8CVI - chains f and g of the 33 polymer chains in the assembly; structure by electron microscopy, 3.40 A resolution.

== Chain f (and g) ==
Molecule: Flagellin
Organism: Escherichia coli
Notes: chain g of this document is another copy of the same molecule, construct and numbering; everything in this record applies to it too
UniProtKB: B7USU2 (FLIC_ECO27); residues 1-548 here = UniProt positions 1-548
Sequence (548 residues; numbered 1 to 548; the number before each row is that of its first residue):
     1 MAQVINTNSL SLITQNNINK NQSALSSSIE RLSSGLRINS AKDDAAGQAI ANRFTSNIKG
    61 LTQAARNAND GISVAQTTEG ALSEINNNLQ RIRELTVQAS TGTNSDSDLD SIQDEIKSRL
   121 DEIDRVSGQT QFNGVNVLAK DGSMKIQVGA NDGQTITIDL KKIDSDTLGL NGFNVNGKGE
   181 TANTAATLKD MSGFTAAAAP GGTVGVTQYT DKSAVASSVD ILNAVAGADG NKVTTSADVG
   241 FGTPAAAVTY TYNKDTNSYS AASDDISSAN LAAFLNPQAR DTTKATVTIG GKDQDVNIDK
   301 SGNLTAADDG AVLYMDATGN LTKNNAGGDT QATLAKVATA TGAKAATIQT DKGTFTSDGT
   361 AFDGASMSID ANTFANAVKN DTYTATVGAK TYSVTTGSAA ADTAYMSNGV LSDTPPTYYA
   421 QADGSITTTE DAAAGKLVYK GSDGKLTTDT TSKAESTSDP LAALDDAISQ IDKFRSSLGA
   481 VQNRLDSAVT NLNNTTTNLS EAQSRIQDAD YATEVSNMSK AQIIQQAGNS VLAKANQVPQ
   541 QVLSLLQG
Not modelled in the structure: 1, 178-454, 548

== Interface between chain f and chain g ==
Contacting residue pairs (52):
  Ala-2(f) with Gln-525(g); Asn-529(g)
  Gln-3(f) with Asn-19(g); Gln-22(g), hydrogen bond
  Leu-10(f) with Leu-25(g), hydrophobic; Ser-26(g); Ile-29(g), hydrophobic; Glu-30(g)
  Ile-13(f) with Glu-30(g)
  Thr-14(f) with Ile-29(g); Ser-33(g)
  Asn-17(f) with Glu-30(g); Ser-33(g); Ser-34(g), hydrogen bond
  Phe-54(f) with Asn-133(g)
  Asn-57(f) with Asn-133(g)
  Val-148(f) with Arg-125(g)
  Asn-151(f) with Gln-131(g), hydrogen bond
  Gln-154(f) with Gln-129(g), hydrogen bond
  Ile-156(f) with Arg-125(g)
  Ser-476(f) with Asp-114(g)
  Ala-480(f) with Ser-118(g)
  Asn-483(f) with Arg-119(g)
  Arg-484(f) with Ser-118(g); Glu-122(g), salt bridge; Arg-125(g)
  Ser-487(f) with Glu-84(g); Glu-122(g)
  Ala-488(f) with Arg-125(g)
  Thr-490(f) with Glu-84(g)
  Asn-491(f) with Val-126(g); Thr-130(g)
  Thr-495(f) with Thr-77(g)
  Asn-498(f) with Gln-76(g)
  Leu-499(f) with Phe-132(g), hydrophobic
  Glu-501(f) with Ser-73(g); Gln-76(g)
  Ala-502(f) with Ser-73(g)
  Arg-505(f) with Arg-66(g); Asn-69(g); Asp-70(g), salt bridge
  Ile-524(f) with Ser-33(g)
  Ala-527(f) with Leu-32(g)
  Val-531(f) with Leu-32(g), hydrophobic; Ser-33(g)
  Lys-534(f) with Met-518(g)
  Val-538(f) with Gln-525(g)
  Gln-541(f) with Asn-529(g)
  Leu-545(f) with Asn-529(g); Leu-532(g), hydrophobic; Ala-533(g), hydrophobic; Asn-536(g)
Also at the interface, not in a pair above, chain f (40 interface residues in all): Ile-50, Arg-53, Lys-473, Ser-477, Asn-494, Gly-528, Ser-544
Also at the interface, not in a pair above, chain g (39 interface residues in all): Ile-18, Gly-80, Ala-81, Asp-121, Tyr-511, Gln-522

== In short ==
40 residues of chain f and 39 residues of chain g are in contact; the contacts include 4 hydrogen bonds and 2
salt bridges. Polar contacts include Arg-484(f)/Glu-122(g), Arg-505(f)/Asp-70(g) and Gln-3(f)/Gln-22(g).
Chain f and chain g are both Flagellin (Escherichia coli); the structure, Cryo-EM structure of the supercoiled
EPEC H6 flagellar filament core Curly I waveform, was determined by electron microscopy, deposited together
with 8CWM, 8CXM and 8CYE.
